Entry 2P8N (X-ray diffraction, 1.94 A resolution); this record covers chain A.

Chain A:
Name: Ricin A chain
Source organism: Ricinus communis
Notes: EC 3.2.2.22
UniProt: P02879 (RICI_RICCO); residues 1-267 here correspond to UniProt positions 36-302 (UniProt number = residue number + 35)
Chain sequence (268 residues; each row starts with the number of its first residue; numbering starts at 0):
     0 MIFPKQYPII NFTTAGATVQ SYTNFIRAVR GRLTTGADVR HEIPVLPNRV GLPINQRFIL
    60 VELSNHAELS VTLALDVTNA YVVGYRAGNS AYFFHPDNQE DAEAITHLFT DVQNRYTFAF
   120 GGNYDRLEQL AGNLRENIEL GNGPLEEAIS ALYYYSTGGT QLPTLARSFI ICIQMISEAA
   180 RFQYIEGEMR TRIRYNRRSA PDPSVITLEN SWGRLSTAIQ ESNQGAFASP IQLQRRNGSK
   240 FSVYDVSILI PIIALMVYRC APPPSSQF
Unresolved in the structure: 0-5, 264-267
Construct notes: initiating methionine (0)
Residues lining bound ligands: adenine (ADE): A79, Y80, V81, F93, G121, N122, Y123, I172, S176, E177, R180
Reported in the primary citation:
  - conformationally variable residues (side-chain flip): Y80
  - contacts within the chain: Y80-G121 (hydrogen bond), R180-W211
  - catalytic residues: R180 (citing earlier work)
  - mutagenesis - R180H, R180K: decreased catalytic activity (citing earlier work)
  - mutagenesis - R180H: decreased stability (citing earlier work)

In short:
Bound to chain A: adenine. The paper reports the catalytic residue R180; R180H and R180K reduce catalytic
activity.
Chain A is Ricin A chain (Ricinus communis); the structure, Ricin a-chain (recombinant) complex with adenine,
was determined by X-ray diffraction together with 2PJO, 2R2X and 2R3D from the same study.
